PDB entry 8F7H | X-ray diffraction, 1.93 A resolution | chain A

== Chain A ==
Molecule: Surfactin synthetase
Source organism: Bacillus subtilis
Notes: fragment: Condensation domain, residues 7-441
Reference sequence: Q45676 (Q45676_BACIU); residue numbers follow UniProt; this construct covers 7-441
Amino-acid sequence (461 residues; each row starts with the number of its first residue; numbers below 1 keep their minus sign (Met-19 is residue -19)):
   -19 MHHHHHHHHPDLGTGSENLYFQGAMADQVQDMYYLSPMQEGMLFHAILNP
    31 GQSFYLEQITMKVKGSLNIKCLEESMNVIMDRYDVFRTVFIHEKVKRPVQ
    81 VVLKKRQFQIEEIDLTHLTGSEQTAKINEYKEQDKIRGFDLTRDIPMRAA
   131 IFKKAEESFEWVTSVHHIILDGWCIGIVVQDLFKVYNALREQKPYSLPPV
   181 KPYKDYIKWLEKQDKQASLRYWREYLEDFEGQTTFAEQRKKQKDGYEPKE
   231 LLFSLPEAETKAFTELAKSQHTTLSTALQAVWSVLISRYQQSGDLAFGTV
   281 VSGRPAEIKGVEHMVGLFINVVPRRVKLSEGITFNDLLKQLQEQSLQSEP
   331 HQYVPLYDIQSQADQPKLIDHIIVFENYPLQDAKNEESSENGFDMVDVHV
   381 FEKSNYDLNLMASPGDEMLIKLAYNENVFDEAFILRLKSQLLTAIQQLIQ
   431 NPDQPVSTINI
Not modelled in the structure: -19 to 6, 363-369
Sequence notes: initiating methionine (-19); expression tag (-18 to 6); variant Gln89 (His in Q45676), Thr143 (Trp in Q45676), Val145 (Tyr in Q45676), Ile155 (Phe in Q45676), Asp208 (Gly in Q45676), Pro236 (Ser in Q45676), Asp316 (Gly in Q45676), Gln320 (Arg in Q45676), Ile441 (Leu in Q45676)
Reported in the primary citation:
  - conformationally variable residues (loop rearrangement, side-chain flip): Trp153, Leu360
  - catalytic residues: His147 (citing earlier work)
  - mutagenesis - H147A/D151N: abolished catalytic activity

== Summary ==
From the paper: the catalytic residue His147; H147A/D151N abolish catalytic activity.
Chain A is Surfactin synthetase (Bacillus subtilis); the structure, The condensation domain of surfactin A
synthetase C variant 18b in space group P212121, was determined by X-ray diffraction together with 8F7F, 8F7G
and 8F7I from the same study.
